6WNA - chains A and B of the 3 polymer chains in the assembly; structure by X-ray diffraction, 2.40 A resolution.

[Chain A]
Protein: IgG receptor FcRn large subunit p51
Organism: Homo sapiens
Notes: fragment: extracellular region
UniProt: P55899 (FCGRN_HUMAN); residues 4-267 here correspond to UniProt positions 27-290 (UniProt number = residue number + 23)
Amino-acid sequence (264 residues; each row starts with the number of its first residue):
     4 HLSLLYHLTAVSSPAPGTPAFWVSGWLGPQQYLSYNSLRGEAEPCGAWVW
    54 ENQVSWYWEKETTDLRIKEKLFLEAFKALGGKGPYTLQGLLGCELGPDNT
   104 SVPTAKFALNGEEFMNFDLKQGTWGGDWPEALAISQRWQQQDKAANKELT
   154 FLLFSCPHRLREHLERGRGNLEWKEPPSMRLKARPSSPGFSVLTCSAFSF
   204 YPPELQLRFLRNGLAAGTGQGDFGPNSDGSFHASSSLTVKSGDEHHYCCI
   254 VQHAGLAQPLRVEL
Cystine bridges: Cys96-Cys159, Cys198-Cys252
UniProt features mapped onto this chain:
  - glycosylation: Asn102 (N-linked (GlcNAc...) asparagine)

[Chain B]
Protein: Beta-2-microglobulin
Organism: Homo sapiens
UniProt: P61769 (B2MG_HUMAN); residues 1-99 here correspond to UniProt positions 21-119 (UniProt number = residue number + 20)
Amino-acid sequence (99 residues; numbered 1 to 99; the number before each row is that of its first residue):
     1 IQRTPKIQVYSRHPAENGKSNFLNCYVSGFHPSDIEVDLLKNGERIEKVE
    51 HSDLSFSKDWSFYLLYYTEFTPTEKDEYACRVNHVTLSQPKIVKWDRDM
Cystine bridges: Cys25-Cys80
UniProt features mapped onto this chain:
  - modified residue: Gln2 (Pyrrolidone carboxylic acid)
  - glycosylation: Ile1 (N-linked (Glc) (glycation) isoleucine), Lys19 (N-linked (Glc) (glycation) lysine), Lys41 (N-linked (Glc) (glycation) lysine), Lys48 (N-linked (Glc) (glycation) lysine), Lys58 (N-linked (Glc) (glycation) lysine), Lys91 (N-linked (Glc) (glycation) lysine), Lys94 (N-linked (Glc) (glycation) lysine)

[Interface between chain A and chain B]
Pairs across the interface (65):
  His10(A) - Ser55(B)
  His10(A) - Phe56(B)  hydrogen bond (side chain-backbone)
  Leu11(A) - Phe56(B)
  Thr12(A) - Phe56(B)
  Thr12(A) - Phe62(B)
  Ala18(A) - Asp34(B)
  Trp25(A) - Ser33(B)
  Trp25(A) - Leu54(B)  hydrogen bond (side chain-backbone)
  Ser27(A) - Ser55(B)  hydrogen bond
  Trp29(A) - Ser55(B)
  Trp29(A) - Tyr63(B)
  Gln34(A) - Asp53(B)  hydrogen bond
  Ser37(A) - Asp53(B)  hydrogen bond
  Gln91(A) - His31(B)  hydrogen bond
  Gln91(A) - Phe56(B)
  Gln91(A) - Trp60(B)  hydrogen bond (side chain-backbone)
  Gln91(A) - Phe62(B)
  Gly92(A) - Phe56(B)
  Leu93(A) - Trp60(B)  hydrophobic
  Lys109(A) - Trp60(B)
  Ala111(A) - Trp60(B)  hydrophobic
  Asn113(A) - Ile1(B)  hydrogen bond (backbone-backbone)
  Asn113(A) - His31(B)
  Gly114(A) - His31(B)  hydrogen bond (backbone-side chain)
  Gly114(A) - Trp60(B)
  Glu115(A) - Ile1(B)  hydrogen bond (side chain-backbone)
  Glu116(A) - Trp60(B)
  Arg183(A) - Pro14(B)
  Arg183(A) - Glu16(B)  salt bridge
  Lys185(A) - Arg97(B)  hydrogen bond (side chain-backbone)
  Lys185(A) - Asp98(B)
  Arg187(A) - Asp98(B)
  Thr197(A) - Asp98(B)
  Thr197(A) - Met99(B)
  Ser199(A) - Asp98(B)  hydrogen bond (side chain-backbone)
  Ser199(A) - Met99(B)
  Phe201(A) - Ser11(B)
  Phe201(A) - Arg12(B)
  Phe201(A) - His13(B)
  Phe201(A) - Pro14(B)
  Phe201(A) - Met99(B)
  Ser202(A) - Arg12(B)
  Ser202(A) - His13(B)
  Asp225(A) - Lys6(B)  salt bridge
  Asp225(A) - Gln8(B)
  Phe226(A) - Gln8(B)  hydrogen bond (backbone-side chain)
  Phe226(A) - Tyr26(B)
  Gly227(A) - Tyr10(B)
  Gly227(A) - Tyr26(B)
  Pro228(A) - Tyr10(B)  hydrogen bond (backbone-side chain)
  Pro228(A) - Tyr26(B)
  Pro228(A) - Leu65(B)
  Asn229(A) - Tyr10(B)
  Asn229(A) - Arg12(B)
  Asn229(A) - Asn24(B)  hydrogen bond
  Asn229(A) - Leu65(B)
  Ser230(A) - Arg12(B)  hydrogen bond
  Ser230(A) - Leu65(B)
  Ser230(A) - Tyr67(B)
  Asp231(A) - Arg12(B)  salt bridge
  His235(A) - Tyr10(B)
  His235(A) - Ser11(B)
  His235(A) - Met99(B)  hydrogen bond (side chain-backbone)
  Ser237(A) - Met99(B)
  Ser239(A) - Met99(B)
Other interface residues (no listed pair), chain A (41 interface residues in all): Leu8, Val14, Thr89, Phe110, Ser181, Ala186
Other interface residues (no listed pair), chain B (31 interface residues in all): Arg3, Phe22, Lys58, Asp59, Asp96

[In short]
41 residues of chain A and 31 residues of chain B are in contact, with 17 hydrogen bonds and 3 salt bridges.
Polar pairs include Arg183(A)-Glu16(B), Asp225(A)-Lys6(B) and Asp231(A)-Arg12(B).
Chain A is IgG receptor FcRn large subunit p51 and chain B is Beta-2-microglobulin, both from Homo sapiens;
the structure, Next generation monomeric IgG4 Fc, was determined by X-ray diffraction, deposited together with
6WIB, 6WMH and 6WOL.
